Entry 5A36 (X-ray diffraction, 2.00 A resolution); this record covers chain A.

Chain A:
Molecule: Alpha-actinin-2
Organism: Homo sapiens
Notes: fragment: calponin homology domain
Reference sequence: P35609 (ACTN2_HUMAN); numbering as in UniProt (aligned over 19-266)
Chain sequence (250 residues; each row starts with the number of its first residue):
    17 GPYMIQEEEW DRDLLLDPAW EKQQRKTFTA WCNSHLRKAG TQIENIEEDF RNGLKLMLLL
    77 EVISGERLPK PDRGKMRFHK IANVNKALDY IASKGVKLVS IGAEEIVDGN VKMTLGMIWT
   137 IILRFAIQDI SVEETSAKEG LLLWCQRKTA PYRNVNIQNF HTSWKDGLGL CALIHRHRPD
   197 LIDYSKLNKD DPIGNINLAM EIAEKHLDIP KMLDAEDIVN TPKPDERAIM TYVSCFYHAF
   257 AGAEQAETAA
Not modelled in the structure: 17-18, 258-266
Construct notes: expression tag (17-18)
Swiss-Prot annotation at these positions:
  - modified residue: Thr237 (Phosphothreonine)
  - natural variant: Ala119 (A119T: In CMH23 and CMD1AA), Leu131 (L131P: In MPD6; uncertain significance), Met228 (M228T: In CMH23)
What the authors report for this chain:
  - disease-associated variants - G111V (Tm change 5.5 degC), A119T (Tm 60.8 degC): decreased stability
  - disease-associated variants - G111V (1.2-fold), A119T (2-fold): decreased binding to F-actin

Summary:
From the paper: G111V and A119T reduce stability; G111V and A119T reduce binding to F-actin.
Chain A is Alpha-actinin-2 (Homo sapiens); the structure, Mutations in the Calponin homology domain of
Alpha-Actinin-2 affect Actin binding and incorporation in muscle, was determined by X-ray diffraction,
deposited together with 5A37, 5A38 and 5A4B.
